PDB entry 6AWC | electron microscopy, 7.90 A resolution (low resolution: residue-level contacts below are approximate; hydrogen-bond / salt-bridge calls are withheld) | chains A and Q of the 27 polymer chains in the assembly

Chain A:
Molecule: 16S rRNA
Organism: Escherichia coli
Sequence (1539 nucleotides; row label = number of the first residue in the row):
     2 AAUUGAAGAGUUUGAUCAUGGCUCAGAUUGAACGCUGGCGGCAGGCCUAA
    52 CACAUGCAAGUCGAACGGUAACAGGAAGAAGCUUGCUUCUUUGCUGACGA
   102 GUGGCGGACGGGUGAGUAAUGUCUGGGAAACUGCCUGAUGGAGGGGGAUA
   152 ACUACUGGAAACGGUAGCUAAUACCGCAUAACGUCGCAAGACCAAAGAGG
   202 GGGACCUUCGGGCCUCUUGCCAUCGGAUGUGCCCAGAUGGGAUUAGCUAG
   252 UAGGUGGGGUAACGGCUCACCUAGGCGACGAUCCCUAGCUGGUCUGAGAG
   302 GAUGACCAGCCACACUGGAACUGAGACACGGUCCAGACUCCUACGGGAGG
   352 CAGCAGUGGGGAAUAUUGCACAAUGGGCGCAAGCCUGAUGCAGCCAUGCC
   402 GCGUGUAUGAAGAAGGCCUUCGGGUUGUAAAGUACUUUCAGCGGGGAGGA
   452 AGGGAGUAAAGUUAAUACCUUUGCUCAUUGACGUUACCCGCAGAAGAAGC
   502 ACCGGCUAACUCCGUGCCAGCAGCCGCGGUAAUACGGAGGGUGCAAGCGU
   552 UAAUCGGAAUUACUGGGCGUAAAGCGCACGCAGGCGGUUUGUUAAGUCAG
   602 AUGUGAAAUCCCCGGGCUCAACCUGGGAACUGCAUCUGAUACUGGCAAGC
   652 UUGAGUCUCGUAGAGGGGGGUAGAAUUCCAGGUGUAGCGGUGAAAUGCGU
   702 AGAGAUCUGGAGGAAUACCGGUGGCGAAGGCGGCCCCCUGGACGAAGACU
   752 GACGCUCAGGUGCGAAAGCGUGGGGAGCAAACAGGAUUAGAUACCCUGGU
   802 AGUCCACGCCGUAAACGAUGUCGACUUGGAGGUUGUGCCCUUGAGGCGUG
   852 GCUUCCGGAGCUAACGCGUUAAGUCGACCGCCUGGGGAGUACGGCCGCAA
   902 GGUUAAAACUCAAAUGAAUUGACGGGGGCCCGCACAAGCGGUGGAGCAUG
   952 UGGUUUAAUUCGAUGCAACGCGAAGAACCUUACCUGGUCUUGACAUCCAC
  1002 GGAAGUUUUCAGAGAUGAGAAUGUGCCUUCGGGAACCGUGAGACAGGUGC
  1052 UGCAUGGCUGUCGUCAGCUCGUGUUGUGAAAUGUUGGGUUAAGUCCCGCA
  1102 ACGAGCGCAACCCUUAUCCUUUGUUGCCAGCGGUCCGGCCGGGAACUCAA
  1152 AGGAGACUGCCAGUGAUAAACUGGAGGAAGGUGGGGAUGACGUCAAGUCA
  1202 UCAUGGCCCUUACGACCAGGGCUACACACGUGCUACAAUGGCGCAUACAA
  1252 AGAGAAGCGACCUCGCGAGAGCAAGCGGACCUCAUAAAGUGCGUCGUAGU
  1302 CCGGAUUGGAGUCUGCAACUCGACUCCAUGAAGUCGGAAUCGCUAGUAAU
  1352 CGUGGAUCAGAAUGCCACGGUGAAUACGUUCCCGGGCCUUGUACACACCG
  1402 CCCGUCACACCAUGGGAGUGGGUUGCAAAAGAAGUAGGUAGCUUAACCUU
  1452 CGGGAGGGCGCUUACCACUUUGUGAUUCAUGACUGGGGUGAAGUCGUAAC
  1502 AAGGUAACCGUAGGGGAACCUGCGGUUGGAUCACCUCCU
Disordered / not traced: 1400-1495

Chain Q:
Protein: 30S ribosomal protein S14
Organism: Escherichia coli
UniProt: B7MCS2 (RS14_ECO45); residues 1-100 here correspond to UniProt positions 2-101 (UniProt number = residue number + 1)
Amino-acid sequence (100 residues; numbered 1 to 100; the number before each row is that of its first residue):
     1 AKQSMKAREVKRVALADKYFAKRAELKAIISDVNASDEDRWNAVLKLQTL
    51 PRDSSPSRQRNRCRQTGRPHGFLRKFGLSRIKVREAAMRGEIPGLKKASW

How chain A and chain Q interact:
Contacting residue pairs (67; chain A residue first):
  A974(A) with His70(Q)
  G976(A) with His70(Q); Gly71(Q)
  A977(A) with Arg60(Q)
  C979(A) with Ser57(Q); Arg58(Q)
  C980(A) with Arg58(Q)
  U981(A) with Met5(Q); Arg8(Q); Arg60(Q); Arg62(Q); Pro69(Q); His70(Q)
  U982(A) with His70(Q)
  A994(A) with Ser4(Q)
  U1009(A) with Arg23(Q)
  A1014(A) with Arg52(Q)
  G1015(A) with Arg52(Q)
  G1047(A) with Gln3(Q)
  G1048(A) with Ala1(Q); Lys2(Q); Gln3(Q)
  U1049(A) with Ala1(Q); Lys2(Q)
  G1058(A) with Glu85(Q)
  C1059(A) with Arg84(Q)
  U1060(A) with Arg84(Q)
  C1114(A) with Ser99(Q)
  G1186(A) with Trp100(Q)
  G1187(A) with Ser99(Q)
  A1188(A) with Lys97(Q)
  U1202(A) with Thr66(Q); Arg68(Q); Ile81(Q); Lys82(Q)
  C1203(A) with Ala1(Q)
  A1204(A) with Ala1(Q)
  A1216(A) with Ser4(Q)
  C1217(A) with Ser4(Q); Arg8(Q)
  C1218(A) with Arg8(Q); Lys11(Q); Arg12(Q)
  A1219(A) with Arg52(Q); Arg58(Q)
  G1255(A) with Lys75(Q)
  A1271(A) with Val33(Q)
  G1272(A) with Asp32(Q)
  G1316(A) with Lys27(Q); Ser57(Q)
  C1317(A) with Lys27(Q); Leu47(Q); Gln48(Q); Arg52(Q); Ser54(Q)
  A1318(A) with Ser57(Q)
  U1358(A) with Phe72(Q); Arg74(Q)
  C1359(A) with Phe72(Q); Arg74(Q)
  A1360(A) with Pro56(Q); Ser57(Q); Gln59(Q); Asn61(Q); Arg74(Q)
  A1368(A) with Trp100(Q)
  C1369(A) with Trp100(Q)
Other interface residues (no listed pair), chain A (44 interface residues in all): A975, C995, U1007, U1115, U1315
Other interface residues (no listed pair), chain Q (43 interface residues in all): Ala7, Lys18, Phe20, Ser31, Ser55

Overview:
44 residues of chain A and 43 residues of chain Q are in contact.
Here chain A is 16S rRNA and chain Q is 30S ribosomal protein S14, both from Escherichia coli. Entry 6AWC
(Structure of 30S ribosomal subunit and RNA polymerase complex in rotated state) was determined by electron
microscopy, deposited together with 6AWB and 6AWD.
